7MLU - chains M and L of the 15 polymer chains in the assembly; structure by electron microscopy, 4.10 A resolution (low resolution: residue-level contacts below are approximate; hydrogen-bond / salt-bridge calls are withheld).

== Chain M ==
Protein: 3D1 Fab Light Chain
Organism: Rattus norvegicus
Notes: antibody fragment or engineered binder
Chain sequence (107 residues; row label = number of the first residue in the row):
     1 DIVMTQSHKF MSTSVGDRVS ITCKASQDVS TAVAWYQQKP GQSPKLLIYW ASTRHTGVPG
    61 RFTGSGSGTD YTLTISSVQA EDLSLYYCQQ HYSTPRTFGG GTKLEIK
Not modelled in the structure: 1, 105-107
Disulfides: Cys-23/Cys-88

== Chain L ==
Protein: 3D1 Fab Heavy Chain
Organism: Rattus norvegicus
Notes: antibody fragment or engineered binder
Chain sequence (118 residues; each row starts with the number of its first residue):
     1 QVQLQQSGAE LMKPGAAVKI SCKATGHTIS RYWIDWLKQR PGHGLEWIGE ILPGSGSTNY
    61 NEKFKGKATF TAEKSSNTAY MQLSSLTSED SAVYYCAMGV RGNYFDYWGQ GTTLTVSS
Not modelled in the structure: 1, 117-118
Disulfides: Cys-22/Cys-96

== Interface between chain M and chain L ==
Contacting residue pairs (26; chain M residue first):
  Tyr-36(M) / Tyr-104(L)
  Tyr-36(M) / Phe-105(L)
  Gln-38(M) / Gln-39(L)
  Gln-38(M) / Leu-45(L)
  Gln-38(M) / Tyr-95(L)
  Ser-43(M) / Tyr-95(L)
  Ser-43(M) / Gln-110(L)
  Pro-44(M) / Leu-45(L)
  Pro-44(M) / Trp-108(L)
  Leu-46(M) / Tyr-104(L)
  Leu-46(M) / Phe-105(L)
  Tyr-49(M) / Arg-101(L)
  Tyr-49(M) / Tyr-104(L)
  His-55(M) / Asp-106(L)
  Tyr-87(M) / Gly-44(L)
  Gln-89(M) / Asn-103(L)
  His-91(M) / Asn-103(L)
  His-91(M) / Tyr-104(L)
  Thr-94(M) / Trp-47(L)
  Pro-95(M) / Trp-47(L)
  Arg-96(M) / Asp-35(L)
  Arg-96(M) / Trp-47(L)
  Arg-96(M) / Asn-103(L)
  Arg-96(M) / Phe-105(L)
  Phe-98(M) / Leu-37(L)
  Phe-98(M) / Leu-45(L)
Other interface residues (no listed pair), chain M (17 interface residues in all): Ala-34, Trp-50, Ser-93
Other interface residues (no listed pair), chain L (18 interface residues in all): Glu-46, Glu-50, Asn-59, Asn-61

== In short ==
Chain M and chain L form an interface of 17 and 18 residues respectively.
Chain M is 3D1 Fab Light Chain and chain L is 3D1 Fab Heavy Chain, both from Rattus norvegicus; the structure,
Cryo-EM reveals partially and fully assembled native glycine receptors,homomeric pentamer, was determined by
electron microscopy (same publication as 7MLV and 7MLY).
